3SL5 - chain A; structure by X-ray diffraction, 2.65 A resolution.

== Chain A ==
Molecule: cAMP-specific 3', 5'-cyclic phosphodiesterase 4D
From: Homo sapiens
Notes: EC 3.1.4.17; fragment: Catalytic domain
Reference sequence: Q08499 (PDE4D_HUMAN); residues 83-412 here correspond to UniProt positions 385-714 (UniProt number = residue number + 302)
Amino-acid sequence (359 residues; row label = number of the first residue in the row):
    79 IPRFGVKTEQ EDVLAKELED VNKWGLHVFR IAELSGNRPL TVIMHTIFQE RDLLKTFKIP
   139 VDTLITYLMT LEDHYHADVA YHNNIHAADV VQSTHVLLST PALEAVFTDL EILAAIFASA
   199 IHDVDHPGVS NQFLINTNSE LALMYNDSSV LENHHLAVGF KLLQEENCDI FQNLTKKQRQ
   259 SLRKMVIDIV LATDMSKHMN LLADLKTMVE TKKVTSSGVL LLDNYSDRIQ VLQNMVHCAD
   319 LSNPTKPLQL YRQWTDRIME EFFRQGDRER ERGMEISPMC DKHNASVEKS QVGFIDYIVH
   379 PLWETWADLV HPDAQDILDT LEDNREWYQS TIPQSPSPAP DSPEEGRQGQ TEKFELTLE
Not modelled in the structure: 79-82, 411-437
UniProt features mapped onto this chain:
  - active site: H160 (Proton donor)
  - binding site (3',5'-cyclic AMP): H160, Q369, F372
  - binding site (AMP): H160, D201, D318, N321, Q369, F372
  - binding site (Zn(2+)): H164, H200, D201, D318
  - binding site (Mg(2+)): D201
  - binding site (Mn(2+)): D201
  - cross-link: K85 (Glycyl lysine isopeptide (Lys-Gly) (interchain with G-Cter in SUMO))
Bound ions: Zn2+ site 1: H164, H200, D201, D318; Zn2+ site 2 near D201 (its only coordinating residue here)
Small-molecule neighbours: 10d (J25; diethyl 2-[(thiophen-2-ylacetyl)amino]-4,7-dihydrothieno[2,3-c]pyridine-3,6(5H)-dicarboxylate): Y159, M273, D318, L319, N321, P322, Y329, W332, T333, I336, M337, F340, M357, S368, Q369, F372, I376

== Overview ==
Ligands of chain A: 10d. H164, H200, D201 and D318 coordinate Zn2+ site 1. Curated annotation (UniProt) lists
active-site residue H160, 3 residues binding 3',5'-cyclic AMP, 6 AMP-binding residues and 4 Zn2+-binding
residues.
Chain A is cAMP-specific 3', 5'-cyclic phosphodiesterase 4D (Homo sapiens); the structure, Crystal structure
of the catalytic domain of PDE4D2 complexed with compound 10d, was determined by X-ray diffraction, deposited
together with 3SL3, 3SL4, 3SL6 and 3SL8.
